Entry 6A4Z (X-ray diffraction, 1.70 A resolution); this record covers chains A and B.

# Chain A (and B)
Molecule: ChaP protein
From: Streptomyces chartreusis
Notes: chain B of this document is another copy of the same molecule, construct and numbering; everything in this record applies to it too
UniProt: Q4R0L3 (Q4R0L3_STRCX); residues 1-130 here = UniProt positions 1-130
Amino-acid sequence (133 residues; each row starts with the number of its first residue; numbers below 1 keep their minus sign (Gly-2 is residue -2)):
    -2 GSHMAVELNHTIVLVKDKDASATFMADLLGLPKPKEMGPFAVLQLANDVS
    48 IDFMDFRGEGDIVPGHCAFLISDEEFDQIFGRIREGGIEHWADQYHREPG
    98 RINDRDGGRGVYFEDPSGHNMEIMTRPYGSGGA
Not modelled in the structure: -2 to 0, 128-130
Construct notes: expression tag (-2 to 0)
Modified positions: Mse1, Mse22, Mse34, Mse51, Mse118, Mse121 (selenomethionine; parent Met)
Bound ions: Fe2+ site 1: His7 (shared with His63(B), Glu119(B), Tyr125(B) of chain B); Fe2+ site 2: His63, Glu119, Tyr125 (shared with His7(B) of chain B)

# Interface between chain A and chain B
Contacting residue pairs (68):
  Mse1(A) - Glu72(B)
  Ala2(A) - Ala43(B)  hydrophobic
  Ala2(A) - Leu67(B)
  Ala2(A) - Glu72(B)  hydrogen bond (backbone-side chain)
  Val3(A) - Leu26(B)
  Val3(A) - Leu28(B)  hydrophobic
  Val3(A) - Leu42(B)
  Val3(A) - Ala43(B)  hydrogen bond (backbone-backbone)
  Val3(A) - Phe66(B)  hydrophobic
  Val3(A) - Leu67(B)
  Val3(A) - Ile68(B)  hydrophobic
  Glu4(A) - Asn44(B)
  Glu4(A) - Phe66(B)
  Glu4(A) - Leu67(B)  hydrogen bond (backbone-backbone)
  Leu5(A) - Leu42(B)
  Leu5(A) - Asn44(B)  hydrogen bond (backbone-side chain)
  Leu5(A) - Val46(B)  hydrophobic
  Leu5(A) - Ala65(B)
  Asn6(A) - Ala65(B)  hydrogen bond (backbone-backbone)
  His7(A) - His63(B)  hydrogen bond
  His7(A) - Cys64(B)
  His7(A) - Ala65(B)  hydrogen bond (backbone-backbone)
  His7(A) - Glu119(B)  salt bridge
  His7(A) - Mse121(B)
  His7(A) - Tyr125(B)  hydrogen bond
  Thr8(A) - His63(B)  hydrogen bond (side chain-backbone)
  Thr8(A) - Cys64(B)
  Ile9(A) - His63(B)  hydrogen bond (backbone-backbone)
  Leu26(A) - Mse1(B)
  Leu26(A) - Val3(B)
  Gly27(A) - Mse1(B)  hydrogen bond (backbone-backbone)
  Leu28(A) - Mse1(B)
  Leu28(A) - Val3(B)  hydrophobic
  Mse34(A) - Tyr125(B)
  Leu42(A) - Val3(B)
  Leu42(A) - Leu5(B)
  Ala43(A) - Ala2(B)  hydrophobic
  Ala43(A) - Val3(B)  hydrogen bond (backbone-backbone)
  Asn44(A) - Glu4(B)
  Asn44(A) - Leu5(B)  hydrogen bond (side chain-backbone)
  Asn44(A) - Asn44(B)  hydrogen bond (backbone-side chain)
  Asn44(A) - Asp45(B)
  Asp45(A) - Asn44(B)
  Val46(A) - Leu5(B)  hydrophobic
  Val60(A) - Leu11(B)  hydrophobic
  Val60(A) - Phe53(B)  hydrophobic
  Val60(A) - Glu56(B)
  His63(A) - His7(B)  hydrogen bond
  His63(A) - Thr8(B)  hydrogen bond (backbone-side chain)
  His63(A) - Ile9(B)  hydrogen bond (backbone-backbone)
  Cys64(A) - His7(B)
  Cys64(A) - Thr8(B)
  Ala65(A) - Leu5(B)
  Ala65(A) - Asn6(B)  hydrogen bond (backbone-backbone)
  Ala65(A) - His7(B)  hydrogen bond (backbone-backbone)
  Phe66(A) - Val3(B)  hydrophobic
  Phe66(A) - Glu4(B)
  Phe66(A) - Leu5(B)  hydrophobic
  Leu67(A) - Glu4(B)  hydrogen bond (backbone-backbone)
  Ile68(A) - Val3(B)  hydrophobic
  Glu72(A) - Mse1(B)
  Glu72(A) - Ala2(B)  hydrogen bond (side chain-backbone)
  Gln75(A) - Mse1(B)
  Ile76(A) - Mse1(B)
  Arg79(A) - Mse1(B)
  Glu119(A) - His7(B)  salt bridge
  Tyr125(A) - His7(B)  hydrogen bond
  Tyr125(A) - Mse34(B)  hydrophobic
Interface residues without a listed pair, chain A (36 interface residues in all): Leu11, Ile48, Phe53, Arg102, Mse121
Interface residues without a listed pair, chain B (33 interface residues in all): Ile48, Val60, Arg102

# Summary
36 residues of chain A and 33 residues of chain B are in contact; the contacts include 22 hydrogen bonds and 2
salt bridges. Polar pairs include His7(A)-Glu119(B), Ala2(A)-Glu72(B) and Leu5(A)-Asn44(B). His63(A),
Glu119(A) and Tyr125(A) coordinate Fe2+ site 2.
Chain A and chain B are both ChaP protein (Streptomyces chartreusis); the structure, Oxidase ChaP, was
determined by X-ray diffraction, deposited together with 6A4X and 6A52.
